PDB entry 5AY8 | X-ray diffraction, 2.80 A resolution | chains F and J of the 10 polymer chains in the assembly

== Chain F ==
Name: Histone H4
Source organism: Homo sapiens
UniProt: P62805 (H4_HUMAN); residues 0-102 here correspond to UniProt positions 1-103 (UniProt number = residue number + 1)
Chain sequence (106 residues; numbered -3 to 102; the number before each row is that of its first residue; numbers below 1 keep their minus sign (Gly-3 is residue -3)):
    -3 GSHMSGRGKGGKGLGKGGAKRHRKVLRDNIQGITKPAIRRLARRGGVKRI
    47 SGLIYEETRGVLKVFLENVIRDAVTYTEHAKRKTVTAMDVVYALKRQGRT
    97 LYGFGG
Disordered / not traced: -3 to 23
Differences from the reference sequence: expression tag (-3 to -1)
Swiss-Prot annotation at these positions:
  - DNA-binding region: Lys16 to Lys20
  - modified residue: Ser1 (N-acetylserine), Arg3 (Asymmetric dimethylarginine), Lys5 (N6-(2-hydroxyisobutyryl)lysine), Lys8 (N6-(2-hydroxyisobutyryl)lysine), Lys12 (N6-(2-hydroxyisobutyryl)lysine), Lys16 (N6-(2-hydroxyisobutyryl)lysine), Lys20 (N6,N6,N6-trimethyllysine), Lys31 (N6-(2-hydroxyisobutyryl)lysine), Lys44 (N6-(2-hydroxyisobutyryl)lysine), Ser47 (Phosphoserine), Tyr51 (Phosphotyrosine), Lys59 (N6-(2-hydroxyisobutyryl)lysine), Lys77 (N6-(2-hydroxyisobutyryl)lysine), Lys79 (N6-(2-hydroxyisobutyryl)lysine), Thr80 (Phosphothreonine), Tyr88 (Phosphotyrosine), Lys91 (N6-(2-hydroxyisobutyryl)lysine)
  - cross-link (Glycyl lysine isopeptide (Lys-Gly)): Lys12 (interchain with G-Cter in SUMO2), Lys20 (interchain with G-Cter in SUMO2), Lys31 (interchain with G-Cter in SUMO2), Lys59 (interchain with G-Cter in SUMO2), Lys79 (interchain with G-Cter in SUMO2), Lys91 (interchain with G-Cter in SUMO2)

== Chain J ==
Molecule: 146-nt DNA strand
Source organism: Homo sapiens
Sequence (146 nucleotides; each row starts with the number of its first residue):
   147 ATCAATATCCACCTGCAGATTCTACCAAAAGTGTATTTGGAAACTGCTCC
   197 ATCAAAAGGCATGTTCAGCTGAATTCAGCTGAACATGCCTTTTGATGGAG
   247 CAGTTTCCAAATACACTTTTGGTAGAATCTGCAGGTGGATATTGAT
Disordered / not traced: 147
Bound ions: Mn2+ site 1 near DG246 (its only coordinating residue here); Mn2+ site 2 near DG280 (its only coordinating residue here); Mn2+ site 3 near DG283 (its only coordinating residue here)

== Chain F / chain J interface ==
Residue-residue contacts (6; chain F residue first):
  Thr30(F) - DA207(J)  phosphate contact
  Thr30(F) - DT208(J)  phosphate contact
  Pro32(F) - DA207(J)  phosphate contact
  Pro32(F) - DT208(J)  phosphate contact
  Arg36(F) - DA207(J)  salt bridge to the phosphate
  Arg45(F) - DT216(J)  sugar contact
Interface residues without a listed pair, chain F (6 interface residues in all): Ala33, Lys77
Interface residues without a listed pair, chain J (5 interface residues in all): DA187, DG217

== Summary ==
6 residues of chain F and 5 residues of chain J are in contact, with 1 salt bridge. The salt-bridged pair is
Arg36(F)-DA207(J). Curated annotation (UniProt) lists a DNA-binding region on chain F.
Here chain F is Histone H4 and chain J is a 146-nt DNA strand, both from Homo sapiens. Entry 5AY8 (Crystal
structure of human nucleosome containing H3.Y) was determined by X-ray diffraction.
